Entry 9CPB (electron microscopy, 3.52 A resolution); this record covers chains 5N and 5O of the 395 polymer chains in the assembly.

# Chain 5N (and 5O)
Name: Tektin-1
Organism: Bos taurus
Notes: chain 5O of this document is another copy of the same molecule, construct and numbering; everything in this record applies to it too
Reference sequence: Q32KZ9 (TEKT1_BOVIN); numbering as in UniProt (aligned over 1-418)
Chain sequence (418 residues; row label = number of the first residue in the row):
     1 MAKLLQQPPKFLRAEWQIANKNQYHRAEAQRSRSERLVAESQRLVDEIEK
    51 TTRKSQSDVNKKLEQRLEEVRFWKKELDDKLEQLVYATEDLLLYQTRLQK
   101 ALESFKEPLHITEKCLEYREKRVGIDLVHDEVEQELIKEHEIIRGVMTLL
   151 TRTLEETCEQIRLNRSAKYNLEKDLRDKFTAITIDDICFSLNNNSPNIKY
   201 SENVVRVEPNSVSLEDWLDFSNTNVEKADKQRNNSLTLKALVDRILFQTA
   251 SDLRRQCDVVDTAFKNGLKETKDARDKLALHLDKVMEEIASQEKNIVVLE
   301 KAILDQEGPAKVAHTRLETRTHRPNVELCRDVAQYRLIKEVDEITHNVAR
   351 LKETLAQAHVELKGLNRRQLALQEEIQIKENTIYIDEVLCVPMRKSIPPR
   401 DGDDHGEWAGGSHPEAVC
Unresolved in the structure: 1-8, 401-418 (chain 5O: 1-7, 276-377, 401-418)

# Interface between chain 5N and chain 5O
Pairs across the interface - 124 pairs, chain 5N then chain 5O:
  G124(5N) - P9(5O)
  G124(5N) - F11(5O)
  I125(5N) - F11(5O)  hydrophobic
  I125(5N) - W16(5O)
  I125(5N) - A19(5O)  hydrophobic
  L127(5N) - K10(5O)
  L127(5N) - F11(5O)  hydrogen bond (backbone-backbone)
  V128(5N) - K10(5O)
  V128(5N) - F11(5O)
  V128(5N) - R13(5O)
  H129(5N) - K10(5O)
  H129(5N) - F11(5O)  hydrogen bond (backbone-backbone)
  H129(5N) - L12(5O)
  E270(5N) - W16(5O)
  T271(5N) - W16(5O)
  A274(5N) - W16(5O)  hydrophobic
  A274(5N) - N20(5O)
  A274(5N) - Y24(5O)
  K277(5N) - Y24(5O)
  L278(5N) - Q23(5O)
  L278(5N) - Y24(5O)  hydrophobic
  H281(5N) - Y24(5O)
  H281(5N) - E28(5O)  salt bridge
  K284(5N) - R31(5O)
  E288(5N) - R31(5O)
  E288(5N) - S34(5O)  hydrogen bond
  E288(5N) - E35(5O)
  S291(5N) - V38(5O)
  Q292(5N) - L37(5O)
  Q292(5N) - V38(5O)
  N295(5N) - L37(5O)
  N295(5N) - V38(5O)
  N295(5N) - S41(5O)  hydrogen bond
  L299(5N) - V45(5O)  hydrophobic
  Q306(5N) - I48(5O)
  Q306(5N) - T52(5O)
  E307(5N) - Y200(5O)
  G308(5N) - N193(5O)
  P309(5N) - T52(5O)
  P309(5N) - Q56(5O)
  P309(5N) - N193(5O)
  A310(5N) - Y200(5O)
  K311(5N) - I198(5O)
  K311(5N) - K199(5O)
  K311(5N) - Y200(5O)
  V312(5N) - Q56(5O)
  V312(5N) - L191(5O)
  V312(5N) - N192(5O)
  V312(5N) - N193(5O)
  V312(5N) - I198(5O)  hydrophobic
  H314(5N) - K199(5O)
  H314(5N) - Y200(5O)
  H314(5N) - V204(5O)
  T315(5N) - L191(5O)
  T315(5N) - I198(5O)
  T315(5N) - K199(5O)
  R316(5N) - Q56(5O)
  R316(5N) - V59(5O)
  R316(5N) - N60(5O)  hydrogen bond
  R316(5N) - L63(5O)
  R316(5N) - C188(5O)
  R316(5N) - L191(5O)
  L317(5N) - V204(5O)  hydrophobic
  L317(5N) - V205(5O)  hydrophobic
  T319(5N) - I184(5O)
  T319(5N) - C188(5O)  hydrogen bond
  R320(5N) - L63(5O)
  R320(5N) - D185(5O)  salt bridge
  R320(5N) - C188(5O)
  T321(5N) - V205(5O)
  T321(5N) - E208(5O)
  R323(5N) - I184(5O)
  P324(5N) - D177(5O)
  P324(5N) - T180(5O)
  N325(5N) - D177(5O)
  V326(5N) - W217(5O)
  V326(5N) - F220(5O)  hydrophobic
  E327(5N) - D177(5O)
  E327(5N) - K178(5O)  hydrogen bond (side chain-backbone)
  E327(5N) - W217(5O)  hydrogen bond
  L328(5N) - E208(5O)
  L328(5N) - S211(5O)
  L328(5N) - V212(5O)
  C329(5N) - R66(5O)
  C329(5N) - V212(5O)
  C329(5N) - S213(5O)
  C329(5N) - L214(5O)  hydrogen bond (side chain-backbone)
  R330(5N) - S211(5O)  hydrogen bond
  R330(5N) - V212(5O)  hydrogen bond (backbone-backbone)
  R330(5N) - S213(5O)
  D331(5N) - R66(5O)  salt bridge
  D331(5N) - L214(5O)
  V332(5N) - K62(5O)
  Q334(5N) - V205(5O)
  R336(5N) - S55(5O)
  R336(5N) - D58(5O)  salt bridge
  R336(5N) - V59(5O)
  R336(5N) - K62(5O)
  I338(5N) - R206(5O)
  E340(5N) - S55(5O)  hydrogen bond
  V341(5N) - R206(5O)
  E343(5N) - T51(5O)
  N347(5N) - I48(5O)
  R350(5N) - L44(5O)
  R350(5N) - E47(5O)  salt bridge
  R350(5N) - I48(5O)
  L351(5N) - L44(5O)  hydrophobic
  L351(5N) - V45(5O)  hydrophobic
  L351(5N) - I48(5O)  hydrophobic
  T354(5N) - L37(5O)
  T354(5N) - L44(5O)
  A358(5N) - L37(5O)  hydrophobic
  E361(5N) - Q30(5O)  hydrogen bond
  E361(5N) - R33(5O)
  E361(5N) - S34(5O)  hydrogen bond (side chain-backbone)
  G364(5N) - Q30(5O)
  L365(5N) - Q30(5O)
  L365(5N) - S34(5O)
  R368(5N) - R26(5O)
  R368(5N) - A27(5O)
  A371(5N) - Q23(5O)
  E375(5N) - Q23(5O)
  K379(5N) - W16(5O)
  K379(5N) - N20(5O)  hydrogen bond
Also at the interface, not in a pair above, chain 5N (71 interface residues in all): D130, D273, V285, V298, A302, E318, A333, L337, D342, Q357, R367, L372
Also at the interface, not in a pair above, chain 5O (65 interface residues in all): P8, E15, Q17, R43, A181, N197, S201, N210

# Summary
71 residues of chain 5N and 65 residues of chain 5O are in contact; the contacts include 15 hydrogen bonds and
5 salt bridges. Among the polar pairs are H281(5N)-E28(5O), R320(5N)-D185(5O) and D331(5N)-R66(5O).
Chain 5N and chain 5O are both Tektin-1 (Bos taurus); the structure, Atomic model of bovine Fallopian tube
cilia doublet microtubule (48-nm periodicity), was determined by electron microscopy, deposited together with
9CPC.
